3HNE - chains A and B; structure by X-ray diffraction, 3.11 A resolution.

# Chain A (and B)
Name: Ribonucleoside-diphosphate reductase large subunit
Organism: Homo sapiens
Notes: EC 1.17.4.1; chain B of this document is another copy of the same molecule, construct and numbering; everything in this record applies to it too
Reference sequence: P23921 (RIR1_HUMAN); residues 1-792 here = UniProt positions 1-792
Sequence (792 residues; each row starts with the number of its first residue):
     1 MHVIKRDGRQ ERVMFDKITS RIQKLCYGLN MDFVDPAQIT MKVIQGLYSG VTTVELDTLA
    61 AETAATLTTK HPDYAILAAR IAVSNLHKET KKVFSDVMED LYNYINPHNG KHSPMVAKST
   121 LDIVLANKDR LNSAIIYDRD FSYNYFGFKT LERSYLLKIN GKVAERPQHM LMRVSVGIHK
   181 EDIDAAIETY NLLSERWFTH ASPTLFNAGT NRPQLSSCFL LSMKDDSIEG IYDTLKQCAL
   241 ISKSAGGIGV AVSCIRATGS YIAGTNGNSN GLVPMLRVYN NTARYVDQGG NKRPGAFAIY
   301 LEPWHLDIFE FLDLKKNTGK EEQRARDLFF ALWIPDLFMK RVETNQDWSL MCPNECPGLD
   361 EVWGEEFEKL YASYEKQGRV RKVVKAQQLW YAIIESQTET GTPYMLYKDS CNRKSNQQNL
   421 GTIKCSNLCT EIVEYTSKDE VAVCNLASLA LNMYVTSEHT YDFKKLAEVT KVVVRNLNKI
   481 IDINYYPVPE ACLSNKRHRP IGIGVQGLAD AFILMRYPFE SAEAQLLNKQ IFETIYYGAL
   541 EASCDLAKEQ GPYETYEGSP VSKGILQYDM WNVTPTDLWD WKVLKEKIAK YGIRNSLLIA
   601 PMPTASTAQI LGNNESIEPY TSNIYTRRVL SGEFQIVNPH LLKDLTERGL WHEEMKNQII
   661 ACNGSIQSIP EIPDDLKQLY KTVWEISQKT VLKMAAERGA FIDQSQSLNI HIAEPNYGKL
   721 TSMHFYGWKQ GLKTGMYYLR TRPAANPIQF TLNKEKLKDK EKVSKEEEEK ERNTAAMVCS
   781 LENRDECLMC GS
Disordered / not traced: 1-13, 289-293, 317-325, 743-792 (chain B: 290-294, 318-323, 627-633, 743-792)
Small-molecule neighbours:
  - dTTP: Asp226, Ser227, Ile228, Ile231, Ile255, Arg256, Tyr261, Ile262, Ala263, Gly264, Ser269, Asn270
  - dTTP (TTP): Lys243, Tyr285, Val286, Asp287, Gln288
Curated features (UniProtKB/Swiss-Prot):
  - active site: Asn427 (Proton acceptor), Cys429 (Cysteine radical intermediate), Glu431 (Proton acceptor)
  - binding site (ATP): Lys5, Arg6, Glu11 to Lys17, Thr53, Asp57
  - binding site (GDP): Ser202, Ser217, Asn427, Glu431, Thr604 to Thr607
  - binding site (dTTP): Asp226 to Ile228, Lys243, Arg256, Ala263, Gly264
  - site: Cys218 (Important for hydrogen atom transfer), Cys444 (Important for hydrogen atom transfer), Tyr737 (Important for electron transfer), Tyr738 (Important for electron transfer), Cys787 (Interacts with thioredoxin/glutaredoxin), Cys790 (Interacts with thioredoxin/glutaredoxin)
  - modified residue: Lys17 (N6-acetyllysine), Lys376 (N6-acetyllysine), Thr751 (Phosphothreonine)
  - natural variant: Arg381 (R381C: In PEOB6; uncertain significance; R381H: In PEOB6; uncertain significance), Asn427 (N427K: Found at heterozygosity in a patient with features of progressive external ophthalmoplegia with mitochondrial DNA deletions; uncertain significance)
  - mutagenesis: Asp57 (D57N: Severely decreases interaction with AHCYL1 in the presence of dATP)

# Interface between chain A and chain B
Contacting residue pairs (43):
  Ile228(A) - Ala239(B)  hydrophobic
  Glu229(A) - Lys236(B)
  Ile231(A) - Tyr285(B)
  Tyr232(A) - Leu235(B)  hydrophobic
  Tyr232(A) - Lys236(B)
  Tyr232(A) - Thr282(B)  hydrogen bond
  Tyr232(A) - Tyr285(B)
  Asp233(A) - Lys236(B)  salt bridge
  Lys236(A) - Glu229(B)  salt bridge
  Lys236(A) - Asp233(B)  salt bridge
  Ala239(A) - Ile228(B)  hydrophobic
  Ala239(A) - Tyr232(B)  hydrophobic
  Leu240(A) - Ile228(B)  hydrophobic
  Lys243(A) - Thr265(B)
  Thr265(A) - Lys243(B)
  Thr265(A) - Gln288(B)  hydrogen bond (side chain-backbone)
  Gly267(A) - Gln288(B)
  Gly267(A) - Gly289(B)
  Asn268(A) - Gly289(B)  hydrogen bond (backbone-backbone)
  Asn270(A) - Tyr285(B)
  Pro274(A) - Tyr285(B)  hydrophobic
  Met275(A) - Tyr285(B)
  Arg277(A) - Arg277(B)
  Arg277(A) - Asn281(B)  hydrogen bond (backbone-side chain)
  Arg277(A) - Arg284(B)
  Arg277(A) - Arg324(B)
  Val278(A) - Asn281(B)
  Val278(A) - Thr282(B)
  Asn281(A) - Arg277(B)
  Asn281(A) - Asn281(B)  hydrogen bond
  Thr282(A) - Tyr232(B)  hydrogen bond
  Arg284(A) - Arg277(B)
  Tyr285(A) - Ile228(B)  hydrophobic
  Tyr285(A) - Ile231(B)
  Tyr285(A) - Asn270(B)  hydrogen bond (backbone-side chain)
  Tyr285(A) - Gly271(B)
  Tyr285(A) - Pro274(B)  hydrophobic
  Tyr285(A) - Met275(B)
  Asp287(A) - Asn270(B)  hydrogen bond
  Gln288(A) - Ile262(B)
  Gln288(A) - Thr265(B)
  Gln288(A) - Gly267(B)
  Gln288(A) - Asn268(B)  hydrogen bond (side chain-backbone)
Interface residues without a listed pair, chain A (24 interface residues in all): Leu235
Interface residues without a listed pair, chain B (29 interface residues in all): Leu240, Val278, Val286, Asp287

# Summary
24 residues of chain A and 29 residues of chain B are in contact; the contacts include 9 hydrogen bonds and 3
salt bridges. Among the polar pairs are Asp233(A)-Lys236(B), Lys236(A)-Glu229(B) and Tyr232(A)-Thr282(B).
Ligands of chain A: dTTP.
Chain A and chain B are both Ribonucleoside-diphosphate reductase large subunit (Homo sapiens); the structure,
Crystal structure of human ribonucleotide reductase 1 bound to the effectors TTP and ATP, was determined by
X-ray diffraction together with 3HNC, 3HNF, 3PAW and 2WGH from the same study.
